Entry 6SPP (X-ray diffraction, 1.49 A resolution); this record covers chain A.

[Chain A]
Molecule: Methionine--tRNA ligase
Organism: Escherichia coli
Notes: EC 6.1.1.10
Reference sequence: A0A0F3U9S7 (A0A0F3U9S7_ECOLX); residues 1-547 here correspond to UniProt positions 2-548 (UniProt number = residue number + 1)
Sequence (568 residues; row label = number of the first residue in the row; numbers below 1 keep their minus sign (Met-20 is residue -20)):
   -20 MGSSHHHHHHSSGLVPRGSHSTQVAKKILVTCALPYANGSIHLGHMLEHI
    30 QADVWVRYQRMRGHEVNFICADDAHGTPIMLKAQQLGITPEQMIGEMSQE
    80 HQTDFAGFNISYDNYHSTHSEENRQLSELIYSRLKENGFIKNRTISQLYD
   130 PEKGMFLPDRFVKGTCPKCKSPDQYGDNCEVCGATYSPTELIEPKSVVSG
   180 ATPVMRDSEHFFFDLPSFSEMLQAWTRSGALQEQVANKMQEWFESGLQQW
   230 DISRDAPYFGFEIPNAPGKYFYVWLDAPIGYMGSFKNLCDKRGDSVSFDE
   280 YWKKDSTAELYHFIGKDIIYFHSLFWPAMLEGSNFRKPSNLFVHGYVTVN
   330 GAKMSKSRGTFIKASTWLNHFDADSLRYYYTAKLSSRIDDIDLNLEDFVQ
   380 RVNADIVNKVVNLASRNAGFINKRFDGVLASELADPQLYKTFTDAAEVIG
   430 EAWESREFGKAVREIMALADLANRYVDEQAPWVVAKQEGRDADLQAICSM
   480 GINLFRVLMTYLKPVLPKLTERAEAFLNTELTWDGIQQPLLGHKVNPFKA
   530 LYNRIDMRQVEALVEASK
Unresolved in the structure: -20 to 3
Construct notes: initiating methionine (-20); expression tag (-19 to 0); engineered mutation Ile298 (Val299 in A0A0F3U9S7)
Metal / ion sites: Zn2+: Cys145, Cys148, Cys158, Cys161

[In short]
Cys145, Cys148, Cys158 and Cys161 form the Zn2+ site.
Chain A is Methionine--tRNA ligase (Escherichia coli); the structure, Structure of the Escherichia coli
methionyl-tRNA synthetase variant VI298, was determined by X-ray diffraction together with 6SPN, 6SPO, 6SPQ
and 6SPR from the same study.
